6OMA - chains B and C of the 13 polymer chains in the assembly; structure by electron microscopy, 7.20 A resolution (low resolution: residue-level contacts below are approximate; hydrogen-bond / salt-bridge calls are withheld).

Chain B (and C):
Protein: Major capsid protein
From: Escherichia phage T5
Notes: chain C of this document is another copy of the same molecule, construct and numbering; everything in this record applies to it too
UniProt: Q6QGD8 (CAPSD_BPT5); residue numbers follow UniProt; this construct covers 160-458
Sequence (299 residues; each row starts with the number of its first residue):
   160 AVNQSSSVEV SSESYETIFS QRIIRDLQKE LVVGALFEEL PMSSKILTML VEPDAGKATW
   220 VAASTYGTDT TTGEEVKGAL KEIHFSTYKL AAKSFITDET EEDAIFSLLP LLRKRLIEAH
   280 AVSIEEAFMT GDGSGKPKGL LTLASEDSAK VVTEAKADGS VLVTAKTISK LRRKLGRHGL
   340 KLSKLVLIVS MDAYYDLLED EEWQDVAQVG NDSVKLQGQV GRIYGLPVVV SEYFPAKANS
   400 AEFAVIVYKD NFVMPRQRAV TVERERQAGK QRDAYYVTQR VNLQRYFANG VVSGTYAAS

How chain B and chain C interact:
Contacting residue pairs (80):
  Glu-175(B) / Lys-204(C)
  Thr-176(B) / Lys-204(C)
  Thr-176(B) / Ile-205(C)
  Ile-177(B) / Ser-203(C)
  Ile-177(B) / Ile-205(C)
  Phe-178(B) / Leu-206(C)
  Phe-178(B) / Thr-207(C)
  Ser-179(B) / Leu-206(C)
  Ser-179(B) / Thr-207(C)
  Ser-179(B) / Met-208(C)
  Arg-181(B) / Met-208(C)
  Ile-182(B) / Leu-209(C)
  Ile-182(B) / Glu-211(C)
  Ile-182(B) / Leu-239(C)
  Ile-183(B) / Leu-209(C)
  Ile-183(B) / Val-210(C)
  Ile-183(B) / Glu-211(C)
  Arg-184(B) / Glu-211(C)
  Asp-185(B) / Lys-408(C)
  Asp-185(B) / Asp-409(C)
  Asp-185(B) / Asn-410(C)
  Asp-185(B) / Tyr-445(C)
  Asp-185(B) / Phe-446(C)
  Leu-186(B) / His-337(C)
  Lys-248(B) / Trp-219(C)
  Lys-248(B) / Ala-222(C)
  Lys-248(B) / Thr-229(C)
  Leu-249(B) / Trp-219(C)
  Ala-250(B) / Thr-229(C)
  Ala-250(B) / Thr-230(C)
  Ala-251(B) / Thr-230(C)
  Lys-252(B) / Thr-230(C)
  Lys-252(B) / Thr-231(C)
  Lys-252(B) / Glu-233(C)
  Ser-253(B) / Glu-233(C)
  Ser-253(B) / Glu-234(C)
  Phe-254(B) / Glu-233(C)
  Phe-254(B) / Lys-236(C)
  Leu-270(B) / Glu-211(C)
  Leu-270(B) / Leu-239(C)
  Lys-273(B) / Glu-211(C)
  Arg-274(B) / Lys-236(C)
  Arg-274(B) / Gly-237(C)
  Ala-278(B) / Glu-234(C)
  Ser-282(B) / Ala-217(C)
  Ser-282(B) / Trp-219(C)
  Ala-286(B) / Trp-219(C)
  Gly-294(B) / Ala-221(C)
  Lys-295(B) / Trp-219(C)
  Met-350(B) / Gly-338(C)
  Asp-351(B) / Arg-336(C)
  Tyr-354(B) / Arg-331(C)
  Tyr-354(B) / Arg-332(C)
  Tyr-354(B) / Leu-341(C)
  Asp-355(B) / Arg-332(C)
  Leu-357(B) / Arg-331(C)
  Glu-358(B) / Ser-328(C)
  Glu-358(B) / Lys-329(C)
  Glu-358(B) / Arg-332(C)
  Val-365(B) / Trp-362(C)
  Val-365(B) / Gly-369(C)
  Ala-366(B) / Val-368(C)
  Ala-366(B) / Gly-369(C)
  Gln-367(B) / Gln-367(C)
  Gln-367(B) / Val-368(C)
  Val-368(B) / Val-368(C)
  Lys-374(B) / Asp-371(C)
  Lys-374(B) / Arg-381(C)
  Gln-376(B) / Leu-341(C)
  Gln-376(B) / Tyr-383(C)
  Gln-376(B) / Gly-384(C)
  Gly-377(B) / Tyr-383(C)
  Gln-378(B) / Arg-331(C)
  Gln-378(B) / Trp-362(C)
  Gln-378(B) / Tyr-383(C)
  Val-379(B) / Tyr-383(C)
  Glu-391(B) / His-337(C)
  Glu-391(B) / Gly-338(C)
  Tyr-435(B) / Thr-229(C)
  Tyr-435(B) / Thr-230(C)
Also at the interface, not in a pair above, chain B (48 interface residues in all): Gln-187, Ile-264, Ser-293, Pro-296, Leu-321
Also at the interface, not in a pair above, chain C (50 interface residues in all): Asp-213, Gly-215, Val-220, Gly-232, Gly-335, Leu-339, Glu-361, Asn-370

Summary:
Chain B and chain C form an interface of 48 and 50 residues respectively.
Chain B and chain C are both Major capsid protein (Escherichia phage T5); the structure, non-decorated head of
the phage T5, was determined by electron microscopy, deposited together with 6OKB and 6OMC.
